Entry 2WQV (X-ray diffraction, 2.80 A resolution); this record covers chain A.

# Chain A
Protein: Internalin B
Source organism: Listeria monocytogenes
Notes: fragment: internalin domain, residues 36-321
UniProt: P25147 (INLB_LISMO); residue numbers follow UniProt; this construct covers 36-321
Chain sequence (289 residues; each row starts with the number of its first residue):
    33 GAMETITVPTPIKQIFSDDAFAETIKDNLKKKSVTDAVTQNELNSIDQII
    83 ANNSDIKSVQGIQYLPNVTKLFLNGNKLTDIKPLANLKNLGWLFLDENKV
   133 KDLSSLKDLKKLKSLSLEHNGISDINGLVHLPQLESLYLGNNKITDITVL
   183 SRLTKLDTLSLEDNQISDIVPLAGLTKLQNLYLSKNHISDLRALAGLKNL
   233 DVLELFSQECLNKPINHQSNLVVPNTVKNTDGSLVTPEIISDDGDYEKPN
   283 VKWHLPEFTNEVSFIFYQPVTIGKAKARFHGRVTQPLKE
Not modelled in the structure: 33-36, 288-291, 321
Reported in the primary citation:
  - self-association interface (contacts with another copy of this molecule); pairs are residue here / residue on that copy: Ser-183/Asp-263 (hydrogen bond), Asp-200/Arg-224 (salt bridge), Ala-227
  - mutagenesis - S199R/D200R/G206R/A227R, D200R/G206R/A227R: decreased signaling

# In short
From the paper: S199R/D200R/G206R/A227R and D200R/G206R/A227R reduce signaling; a self-association interface
involving Ser-183, Asp-200 and Arg-224 among others.
Chain A is Internalin B (Listeria monocytogenes); the structure, Internalin domain of Listeria monocytogenes
InlB: rhombohedral crystal form, was determined by X-ray diffraction (same publication as 2WQU, 2WQW and
2WQX).
